Entry 5S5I (X-ray diffraction, 2.49 A resolution); this record covers chains C and D of the 6 polymer chains in the assembly.

Chain C:
Protein: Tubulin alpha-1B chain
Organism: Bos taurus
Reference sequence: P81947 (TBA1B_BOVIN); residues 1-451 here = UniProt positions 1-451
Amino-acid sequence (451 residues; each row starts with the number of its first residue):
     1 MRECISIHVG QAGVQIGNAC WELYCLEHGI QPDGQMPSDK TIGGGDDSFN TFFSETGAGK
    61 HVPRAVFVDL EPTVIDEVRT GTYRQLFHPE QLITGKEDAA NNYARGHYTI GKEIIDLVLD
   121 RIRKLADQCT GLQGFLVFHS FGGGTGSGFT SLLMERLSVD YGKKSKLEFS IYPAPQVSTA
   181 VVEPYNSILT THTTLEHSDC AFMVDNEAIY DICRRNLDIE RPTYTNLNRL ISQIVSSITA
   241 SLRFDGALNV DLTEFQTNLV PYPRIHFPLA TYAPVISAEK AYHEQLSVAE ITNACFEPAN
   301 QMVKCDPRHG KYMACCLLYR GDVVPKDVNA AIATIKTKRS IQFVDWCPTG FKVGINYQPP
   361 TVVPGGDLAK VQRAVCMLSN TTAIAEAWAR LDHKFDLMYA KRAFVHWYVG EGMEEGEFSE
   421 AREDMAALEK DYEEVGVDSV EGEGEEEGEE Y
Not modelled in the structure: 441-451
Metal / ion sites: Ca2+ site 1: D39, T41, G44, E55; Ca2+ site 2: E284 (shared with 1 residue of chain B)
Ligand contacts:
  - GTP (guanosine-5'-triphosphate): G10, Q11, A12, Q15, I16, D69, D98, A99, A100, N101, S140, G142, G143, G144, T145, G146, I171, P173, V177, S178, T179, E183, N206, Y224, L227, N228, I231
  - X0G (4-[(3-cyclopropyl-1,2,4-oxadiazol-5-yl)methyl]morpholine): C4, Q133, G134, F135, L136, S165, L167, C200, F202, I238, L242, L252, T253, F255, Q256, L259

Chain D:
Protein: Tubulin beta-2B chain
Organism: Bos taurus
Reference sequence: Q6B856 (TBB2B_BOVIN); the author numbering skips numbers that UniProt does not, so the offset changes along the chain: 1-42 = UniProt 1-42; 45-360 = UniProt 43-358; 369-455 = UniProt 359-445
Amino-acid sequence (445 residues; numbered 1 to 455; 10 numbers in that range are skipped by the numbering (no residue carries them; nothing is unmodelled there); the number before each row is that of its first residue):
     1 MREIVHIQAG QCGNQIGAKF WEVISDEHGI DPTGSYHGDS DL
    45 QLERINVYYN EATGNKYVPR AILVDLEPGT MDSVRSGPFG QIFRPDNFVF GQSGAGNNWA
   105 KGHYTEGAEL VDSVLDVVRK ESESCDCLQG FQLTHSLGGG TGSGMGTLLI SKIREEYPDR
   165 IMNTFSVMPS PKVSDTVVEP YNATLSVHQL VENTDETYCI DNEALYDICF RTLKLTTPTY
   225 GDLNHLVSAT MSGVTTCLRF PGQLNADLRK LAVNMVPFPR LHFFMPGFAP LTSRGSQQYR
   285 ALTVPELTQQ MFDSKNMMAA CDPRHGRYLT VAAIFRGRMS MKEVDEQMLN VQNKNSSYFV
   345 EWIPNNVKTA VCDIPP
   369 RGLKMSATFI GNSTAIQELF KRISEQFTAM FRRKAFLHWY TGEGMDEMEF TEAESNMNDL
   429 VSEYQQYQDA TADEQGEFEE EEGEDEA
Not modelled in the structure: 281-285, 442-455
Metal / ion sites: Mg2+: Q11 (together with GDP)
Ligand contacts: GDP (guanosine-5'-diphosphate): G10, Q11, C12, Q15, I16, N101, S140, G142, G143, G144, T145, G146, V171, P173, V177, S178, E183, N206, L209, Y224, L227, N228

How chain C and chain D interact:
Contacting residue pairs - 56 pairs, chain C then chain D:
  Q11(C) - Q247(D)  hydrogen bond
  K96(C) - R2(D)
  K96(C) - D130(D)  salt bridge
  K96(C) - C131(D)
  E97(C) - R2(D)  salt bridge
  E97(C) - C131(D)
  E97(C) - R164(D)  salt bridge
  E97(C) - R253(D)  salt bridge
  D98(C) - K254(D)  salt bridge
  A100(C) - R253(D)
  A100(C) - K254(D)
  A100(C) - V257(D)
  N101(C) - K254(D)
  R105(C) - R253(D)
  P175(C) - N349(D)
  S178(C) - K352(D)  hydrogen bond
  T179(C) - Q247(D)
  T179(C) - L248(D)
  T179(C) - N258(D)  hydrogen bond (backbone-side chain)
  A180(C) - N258(D)
  A180(C) - K352(D)
  V181(C) - N258(D)
  V181(C) - I347(D)  hydrophobic
  V181(C) - P348(D)
  V181(C) - N349(D)
  E220(C) - K326(D)
  R221(C) - M325(D)
  R221(C) - D329(D)  salt bridge
  Y224(C) - Q247(D)  hydrogen bond
  K394(C) - N349(D)  hydrogen bond
  L397(C) - E345(D)
  L397(C) - W346(D)
  L397(C) - P348(D)  hydrophobic
  L397(C) - A440(D)  hydrophobic
  M398(C) - W346(D)  hydrogen bond (backbone-backbone)
  M398(C) - P348(D)
  K401(C) - F262(D)
  K401(C) - W346(D)
  K401(C) - A438(D)
  K401(C) - T439(D)  hydrogen bond (side chain-backbone)
  R402(C) - F262(D)
  A403(C) - P261(D)
  A403(C) - F262(D)  hydrophobic
  F404(C) - V257(D)
  F404(C) - N258(D)
  F404(C) - V260(D)
  F404(C) - P261(D)  hydrogen bond (backbone-backbone)
  F404(C) - T314(D)
  F404(C) - I347(D)  hydrophobic
  H406(C) - V260(D)  hydrogen bond (side chain-backbone)
  H406(C) - P261(D)
  H406(C) - F262(D)
  H406(C) - P263(D)
  W407(C) - A256(D)  hydrophobic
  W407(C) - V257(D)
  W407(C) - V260(D)  hydrogen bond (side chain-backbone)
Also at the interface, not in a pair above, chain C (26 interface residues in all): V182, Y210
Also at the interface, not in a pair above, chain D (30 interface residues in all): D251, N350

In short:
The interface between chain C and chain D involves 26 residues on one side and 30 on the other, with 10
hydrogen bonds and 6 salt bridges. Among the polar pairs are K96(C)-D130(D), E97(C)-R2(D) and E97(C)-R164(D).
Ligands of chain C: GTP and compound X0G.
Here chain C is Tubulin alpha-1B chain and chain D is Tubulin beta-2B chain, both from Bos taurus. Entry 5S5I
(Tubulin-Z295848548-complex) was determined by X-ray diffraction together with 5S4L, 5S4M, 5S4N, 5S4O, 5S4P,
5S4Q and 52 further entries from the same study.
